Entry 1UAA (X-ray diffraction, 3.00 A resolution); this record covers chains C and A of the 3 polymer chains in the assembly.

== Chain C ==
Molecule: 16-nt DNA strand
Organism: Escherichia coli
Sequence (16 nucleotides; numbered 1 to 16; the number before each row is that of its first residue):
     1 TTTTTTTTTT TTTTTT

== Chain A ==
Protein: Protein (ATP-DEPENDENT DNA helicase rep.)
Notes: EC 3.6.1.-
UniProtKB: P09980 (REP_ECOLI); residue numbers follow UniProt; this construct covers 1-673
Amino-acid sequence (673 residues; row label = number of the first residue in the row):
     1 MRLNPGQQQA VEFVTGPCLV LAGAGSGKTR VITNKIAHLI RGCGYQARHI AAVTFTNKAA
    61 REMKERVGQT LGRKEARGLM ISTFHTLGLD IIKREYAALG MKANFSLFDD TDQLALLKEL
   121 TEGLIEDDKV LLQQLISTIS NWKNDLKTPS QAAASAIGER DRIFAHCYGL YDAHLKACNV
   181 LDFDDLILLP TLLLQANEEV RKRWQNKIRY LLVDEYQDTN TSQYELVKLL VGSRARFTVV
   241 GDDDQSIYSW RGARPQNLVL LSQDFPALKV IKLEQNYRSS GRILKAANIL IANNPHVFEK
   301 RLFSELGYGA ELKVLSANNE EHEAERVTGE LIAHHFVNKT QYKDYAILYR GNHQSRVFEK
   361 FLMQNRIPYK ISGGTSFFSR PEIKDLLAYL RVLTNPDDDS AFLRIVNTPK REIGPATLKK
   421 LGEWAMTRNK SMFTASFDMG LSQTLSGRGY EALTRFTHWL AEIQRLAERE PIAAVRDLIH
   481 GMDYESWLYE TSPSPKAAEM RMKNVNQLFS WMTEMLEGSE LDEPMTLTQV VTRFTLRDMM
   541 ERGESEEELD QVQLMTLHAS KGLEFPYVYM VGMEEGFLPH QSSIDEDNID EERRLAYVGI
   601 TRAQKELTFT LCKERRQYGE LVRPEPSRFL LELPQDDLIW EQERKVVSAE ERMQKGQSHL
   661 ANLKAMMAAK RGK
Unresolved in the structure: 1, 543-545, 641-673
UniProt features mapped onto this chain:
  - binding site (ATP): Ala22 to Thr29, Arg278
Reported in the primary citation:
  - binding site for the 16-nt DNA strand (chain C): Thr56, Asn57, His85, Asp110, Phe183, Tyr248, Trp250, Arg251, Arg350, Gly351, Asn352, Leu536, Arg537, Thr556, His558, His580, Ser582
  - conformationally variable residues (domain motion): Ser372 to Ser376, Asp538 to Glu546
  - catalytic residues: Asp214, Glu215 (proposed by the authors, not directly observed)

== Interface between chain C and chain A ==
Pairs across the interface - 35 pairs, chain C then chain A:
  DT8(C) - Arg356(A)  hydrogen bond to the base
  DT8(C) - Lys360(A)  salt bridge to the phosphate
  DT9(C) - His353(A)  sugar contact
  DT9(C) - Arg356(A)  phosphate contact
  DT9(C) - Arg616(A)  base contact
  DT10(C) - Lys129(A)  base contact
  DT10(C) - His353(A)  phosphate contact
  DT10(C) - Arg356(A)  salt bridge to the phosphate
  DT11(C) - His353(A)  salt bridge to the phosphate
  DT12(C) - Arg350(A)  hydrogen bond to the base
  DT12(C) - Gly351(A)  phosphate contact
  DT12(C) - His353(A)  sugar contact
  DT12(C) - His580(A)  salt bridge to the phosphate
  DT12(C) - Ser582(A)  hydrogen bond to the base
  DT13(C) - Trp250(A)  stacking on the base
  DT13(C) - Arg350(A)  hydrogen bond to the sugar
  DT13(C) - Gly351(A)  sugar contact
  DT13(C) - Asn352(A)  hydrogen bond to the phosphate
  DT13(C) - Thr556(A)  sugar contact
  DT13(C) - His558(A)  hydrogen bond to the base
  DT14(C) - Gln133(A)  base contact
  DT14(C) - Tyr248(A)  sugar contact
  DT14(C) - Trp250(A)  base contact
  DT14(C) - Arg251(A)  hydrogen bond to the base
  DT14(C) - Thr556(A)  hydrogen bond to the phosphate
  DT15(C) - Thr56(A)  hydrogen bond to the phosphate
  DT15(C) - Arg251(A)  hydrogen bond to the base
  DT16(C) - Phe55(A)  sugar contact
  DT16(C) - Thr56(A)  hydrogen bond to the phosphate
  DT16(C) - Asn57(A)  hydrogen bond to the phosphate
  DT16(C) - Lys58(A)  salt bridge to the phosphate
  DT16(C) - His85(A)  hydrogen bond to the sugar
  DT16(C) - Asp110(A)  base contact
  DT16(C) - Phe183(A)  base contact
  DT16(C) - Leu536(A)  phosphate contact
Other interface residues (no listed pair), chain A (30 interface residues in all): Thr83, Gln134, Ser137, Ser372, Arg537, Ala559

== Summary ==
The interface between chain C and chain A involves 9 residues on one side and 30 on the other, with 13
hydrogen bonds, 5 salt bridges and 1 aromatic stacking contact. Polar pairs include DT8(C)-Arg356(A),
DT12(C)-Arg350(A) and DT12(C)-Ser582(A). From the paper: catalytic residues Asp214(A) and Glu215(A); a binding
site for the 16-nt DNA strand (chain C) at Thr56(A), Asn57(A) and His85(A) among others.
Chain C is a 16-nt DNA strand (Escherichia coli) and chain A is Protein (ATP-DEPENDENT DNA helicase rep.); the
structure, E. coli rep helicase/DNA complex, was determined by X-ray diffraction.
